1UC8 - chains A and B; structure by X-ray diffraction, 2.00 A resolution.

== Chain A ==
Molecule: lysine biosynthesis enzyme
Source organism: Thermus thermophilus
Sequence (280 residues; numbered 1 to 280; the number before each row is that of its first residue; X marks 14 residues of unknown identity (built as UNK)):
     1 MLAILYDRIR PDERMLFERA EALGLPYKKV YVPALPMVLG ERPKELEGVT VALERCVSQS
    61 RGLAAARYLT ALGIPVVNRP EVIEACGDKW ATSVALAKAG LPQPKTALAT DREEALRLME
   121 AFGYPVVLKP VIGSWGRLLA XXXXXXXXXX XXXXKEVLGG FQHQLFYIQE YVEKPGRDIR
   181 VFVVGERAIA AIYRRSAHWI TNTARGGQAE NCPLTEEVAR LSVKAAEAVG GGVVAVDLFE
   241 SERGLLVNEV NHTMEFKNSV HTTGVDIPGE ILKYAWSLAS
Not modelled in the structure: 134-140, 155-159, 195-208

== Chain B ==
Molecule: lysine biosynthesis enzyme
Source organism: Thermus thermophilus
Sequence (280 residues; row label = number of the first residue in the row; note: 10 numbers in that range are skipped by the numbering (no residue carries them; nothing is unmodelled there); a row labelled like 132A-132J holds insertion residues (132A, then the next letters in order); X marks 14 residues of unknown identity (built as UNK)):
     1 MLAILYDRIR PDERMLFERA EALGLPYKKV YVPALPMVLG ERPKELEGVT VALERCVSQS
    61 RGLAAARYLT ALGIPVVNRP EVIEACGDKW ATSVALAKAG LPQPKTALAT DREEALRLME
   121 AFGYPVVLKP VI
132A-132J GSWGRLLAXX
   141 XXXXXXXXXX XX
   155 KEVLGGFQHQ LFYIQEYVEK PGRDIRVFVV GERAIAAIYR RSAHWITNTA RGGQAENCPL
   215 TEEVARLSVK AAEAVGGGVV AVDLFESERG LLVNEVNHTM EFKNSVHTTG VDIPGEILKY
   275 AWSLAS
Not modelled in the structure: 132A-132J, 155-159, 195-208

== How chain A and chain B interact ==
Contacting residue pairs (82; chain A residue first):
  Pro33(A) with Thr110(B); Asp111(B); Glu114(B)
  Ala34(A) with Glu114(B)
  Leu35(A) with Glu114(B)
  Pro36(A) with Glu114(B)
  Met37(A) with Trp90(B); Ala107(B); Leu108(B), hydrogen bond (backbone-backbone); Thr110(B)
  Val38(A) with Thr106(B); Ala107(B), hydrophobic; Leu118(B), hydrophobic; Phe122(B), hydrophobic
  Leu39(A) with Trp90(B), hydrophobic; Ser93(B); Gln103(B); Thr106(B), hydrogen bond (backbone-backbone)
  Glu41(A) with Lys105(B)
  Gln59(A) with Phe161(B)
  Ser60(A) with Phe161(B); Gln162(B); His163(B), hydrogen bond (side chain-backbone)
  Arg61(A) with Thr110(B), hydrogen bond
  Leu63(A) with Phe161(B), hydrophobic
  Ala64(A) with Trp90(B), hydrogen bond (backbone-side chain); Leu108(B), hydrophobic
  Arg67(A) with Asp88(B), salt bridge; Trp90(B); Ala91(B); Val94(B)
  Tyr68(A) with Trp90(B), hydrophobic
  Thr70(A) with Val94(B); Lys98(B)
  Ala71(A) with Lys98(B)
  Ile83(A) with Phe161(B)
  Glu84(A) with Glu84(B); Phe161(B)
  Gly87(A) with Phe161(B)
  Asp88(A) with Arg67(B), salt bridge
  Trp90(A) with Met37(B); Leu39(B), hydrophobic; Ala64(B), hydrogen bond (side chain-backbone); Arg67(B); Tyr68(B), hydrophobic
  Ala91(A) with Arg67(B)
  Ser93(A) with Leu39(B)
  Val94(A) with Arg67(B); Thr70(B)
  Lys98(A) with Thr70(B); Ala71(B)
  Lys105(A) with Glu41(B)
  Thr106(A) with Val38(B); Leu39(B), hydrogen bond (backbone-backbone)
  Ala107(A) with Met37(B); Val38(B), hydrophobic
  Leu108(A) with Met37(B), hydrogen bond (backbone-backbone); Ala64(B), hydrophobic
  Thr110(A) with Pro33(B); Met37(B); Arg61(B), hydrogen bond (backbone-side chain)
  Asp111(A) with Pro33(B)
  Glu114(A) with Pro33(B); Ala34(B); Leu35(B); Pro36(B)
  Leu118(A) with Pro36(B), hydrophobic; Val38(B), hydrophobic
  Phe122(A) with Val38(B), hydrophobic
  Gly160(A) with Gly160(B); Gln162(B)
  Phe161(A) with Gln59(B); Ser60(B); Leu63(B), hydrophobic; Ile83(B); Glu84(B); Gly87(B)
  Gln162(A) with Ser60(B); Gly160(B); Gln162(B)
  His163(A) with Ser60(B), hydrogen bond (backbone-side chain)
  Leu165(A) with Ser60(B)
Other interface residues (no listed pair), chain A (44 interface residues in all): Val32, Ala97, Gln103, Ile132
Other interface residues (no listed pair), chain B (44 interface residues in all): Val32, Ala97, Ile132, Leu165

== In short ==
Chain A and chain B each contribute 44 residues to their interface, with 10 hydrogen bonds and 2 salt bridges.
Polar pairs include Arg67(A)-Asp88(B), Ser60(A)-His163(B) and Arg61(A)-Thr110(B).
Both chains are lysine biosynthesis enzyme (Thermus thermophilus). Entry 1UC8 (Crystal structure of a lysine
biosynthesis enzyme, Lysx, from thermus thermophilus HB8) was determined by X-ray diffraction (same
publication as 1UC9).
